3OFN - chains D and G of the 9 polymer chains in the assembly; structure by X-ray diffraction, 3.20 A resolution.

Chain D:
Molecule: ATP synthase subunit beta
From: Saccharomyces cerevisiae
Notes: EC 3.6.3.14
UniProt: P00830 (ATPB_YEAST); residues 3-478 here correspond to UniProt positions 36-511 (UniProt number = residue number + 33)
Sequence (484 residues; numbered -5 to 478; the number before each row is that of its first residue; numbers below 1 keep their minus sign (Ala-5 is residue -5)):
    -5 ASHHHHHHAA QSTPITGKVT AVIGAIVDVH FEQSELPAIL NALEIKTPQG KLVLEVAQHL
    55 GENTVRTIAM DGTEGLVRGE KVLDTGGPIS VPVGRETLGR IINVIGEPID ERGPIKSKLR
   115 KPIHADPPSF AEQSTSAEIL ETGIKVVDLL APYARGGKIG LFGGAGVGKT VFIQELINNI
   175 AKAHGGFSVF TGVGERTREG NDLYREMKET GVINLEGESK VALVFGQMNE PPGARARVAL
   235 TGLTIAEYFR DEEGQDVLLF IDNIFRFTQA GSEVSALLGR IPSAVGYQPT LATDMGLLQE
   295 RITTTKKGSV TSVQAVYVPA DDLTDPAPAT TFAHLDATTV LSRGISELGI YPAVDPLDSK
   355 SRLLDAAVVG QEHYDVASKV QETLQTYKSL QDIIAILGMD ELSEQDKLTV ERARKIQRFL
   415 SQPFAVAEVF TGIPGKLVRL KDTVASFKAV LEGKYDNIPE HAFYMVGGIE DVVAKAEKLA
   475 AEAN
Unresolved in the structure: -5 to 5, 476-478
Construct notes: expression tag (-5 to 2)
UniProt features mapped onto this chain:
  - binding site (ATP): Gly157 to Thr164
  - modified residue: Thr79 (Phosphothreonine), Thr204 (Phosphothreonine), Ser340 (Phosphoserine)
Bound ions: Mg2+: Thr164 (together with AMP-PNP)
Residues lining bound ligands: AMP-PNP (ANP; phosphoaminophosphonic acid-adenylate ester): Gly158, Ala159, Gly160, Val161, Gly162, Lys163, Thr164, Val165, Glu189, Arg190, Glu193, Tyr311, Tyr345, Phe418, Ala421, Phe424, Thr425

Chain G:
Molecule: ATP synthase subunit gamma
From: Saccharomyces cerevisiae
Notes: EC 3.6.3.14
UniProt: P38077 (ATPG_YEAST); residues 1-278 here correspond to UniProt positions 34-311 (UniProt number = residue number + 33)
Sequence (278 residues; row label = number of the first residue in the row):
     1 ATLKEVEMRL KSIKNIEKIT KTMKIVASTR LSKAEKAKIS AKKMDEAEQL FYKNAETKNL
    61 DVEATETGAP KELIVAITSD KGLCGSIHSQ LAKAVRRHLN DQPNADIVTI GDKIKMQLLR
   121 THPNNIKLSI NGIGKDAPTF QESALIADKL LSVMKAGTYP KISIFYNDPV SSLSFEPSEK
   181 PIFNAKTIEQ SPSFGKFEID TDANVPRDLF EYTLANQMLT AMAQGYAAEI SARRNAMDNA
   241 SKNAGDMINR YSILYNRTRQ AVITNELVDI ITGASSLG
Unresolved in the structure: 63-70, 277-278

Interface between chain D and chain G:
Pairs across the interface (8):
  Ala314(D) - Lys4(G)
  Asp316(D) - Lys4(G)
  Asp386(D) - Asn15(G)  hydrogen bond
  Ile390(D) - Ile19(G)  hydrophobic
  Asp394(D) - Lys81(G)  salt bridge
  Asp394(D) - Lys135(G)  salt bridge
  Glu395(D) - Lys81(G)  salt bridge
  Glu395(D) - Lys135(G)
Interface residues without a listed pair, chain D (10 interface residues in all): Ile275, Pro276, Val279, Leu391
Interface residues without a listed pair, chain G (10 interface residues in all): Met23, Glu266, Ile270, Gly273, Ala274

Overview:
The chain D/chain G interface involves 10 residues from each chain, with 1 hydrogen bond and 3 salt bridges.
Polar pairs include Asp394(D)-Lys81(G), Asp394(D)-Lys135(G) and Glu395(D)-Lys81(G). Ligands of chain D:
AMP-PNP. UniProt lists 8 ATP-binding residues on chain D.
Here chain D is ATP synthase subunit beta and chain G is ATP synthase subunit gamma, both from Saccharomyces
cerevisiae. Entry 3OFN (Structure of four mutant forms of yeast F1 ATPase: alpha-N67I) was determined by X-ray
diffraction, deposited together with 3OE7 and 3OEH.
